PDB entry 5FP2 | X-ray diffraction, 2.97 A resolution | chains A and X

# Chain A
Molecule: Ferric enterobactin receptor pira
Source organism: Pseudomonas aeruginosa
UniProtKB: Q9I527 (Q9I527_PSEAE); residues 1-714 here correspond to UniProt positions 29-742 (UniProt number = residue number + 28)
Sequence (725 residues; numbered -2 to 722; the number before each row is that of its first residue; numbers below 1 keep their minus sign (Met-2 is residue -2)):
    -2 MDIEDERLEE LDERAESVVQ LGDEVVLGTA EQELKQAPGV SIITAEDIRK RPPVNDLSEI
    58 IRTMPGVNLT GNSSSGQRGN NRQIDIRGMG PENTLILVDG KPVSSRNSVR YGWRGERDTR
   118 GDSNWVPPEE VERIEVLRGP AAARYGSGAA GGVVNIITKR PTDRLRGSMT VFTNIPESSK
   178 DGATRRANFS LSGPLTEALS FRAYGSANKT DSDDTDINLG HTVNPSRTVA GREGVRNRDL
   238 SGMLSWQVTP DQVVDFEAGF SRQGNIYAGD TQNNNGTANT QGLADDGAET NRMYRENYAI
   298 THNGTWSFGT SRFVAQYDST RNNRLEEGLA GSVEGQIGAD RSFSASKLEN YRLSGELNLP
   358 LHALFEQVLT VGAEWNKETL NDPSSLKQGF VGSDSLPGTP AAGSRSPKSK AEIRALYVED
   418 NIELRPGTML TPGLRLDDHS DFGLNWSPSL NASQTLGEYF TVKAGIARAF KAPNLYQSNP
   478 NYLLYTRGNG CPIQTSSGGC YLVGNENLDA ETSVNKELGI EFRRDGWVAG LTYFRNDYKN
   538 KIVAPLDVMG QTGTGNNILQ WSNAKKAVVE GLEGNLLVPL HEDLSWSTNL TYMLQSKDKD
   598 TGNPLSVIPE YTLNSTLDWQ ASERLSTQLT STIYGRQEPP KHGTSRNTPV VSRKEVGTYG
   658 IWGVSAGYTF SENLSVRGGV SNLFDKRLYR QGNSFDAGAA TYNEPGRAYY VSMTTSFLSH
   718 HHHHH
Not modelled in the structure: -2 to 31, 68-78, 102-120, 212-230, 263-286, 323-340, 383-402, 483-497, 543-553, 594-605, 633-653, 686-700, 716-722
Differences from the reference sequence: expression tag (-2 to 0, 715-722)
Swiss-Prot annotation at these positions:
  - motif: Ala697 to Phe714 (TonB C-terminal box)

# Chain X
Molecule: Ferric enterobactin receptor pira
Source organism: Pseudomonas aeruginosa
Sequence (10 residues; row label = number of the first residue in the row; X marks 10 residues of unknown identity (built as UNK)):
     4 XXXXXXX
     1 XXX
Not modelled in the structure: 1-3

# How chain A and chain X interact
Chain A residues in contact with chain X, 9 residues: Asp96, Gly97, Glu132, Leu134, Tyr142, Asn152, Ile154, Arg309, Asn418

# Overview
No residue of chain A is in contact with chain X.
Chain A is Ferric enterobactin receptor pira and chain X is Ferric enterobactin receptor pira, both from
Pseudomonas aeruginosa; the structure, Crystal structure of the siderophore receptor PirA from Pseudomonas
aeruginosa, was determined by X-ray diffraction (same publication as 5FOK, 5FP1 and 5FR8).
